Entry 7BMI (X-ray diffraction, 1.66 A resolution); this record covers chains A and B.

Chain A:
Name: Aspartyl/asparaginyl beta-hydroxylase
Source organism: Homo sapiens
Notes: EC 1.14.11.16
UniProtKB: Q12797 (ASPH_HUMAN); numbering as in UniProt (aligned over 330-758)
Sequence (429 residues; numbered 330 to 758; the number before each row is that of its first residue):
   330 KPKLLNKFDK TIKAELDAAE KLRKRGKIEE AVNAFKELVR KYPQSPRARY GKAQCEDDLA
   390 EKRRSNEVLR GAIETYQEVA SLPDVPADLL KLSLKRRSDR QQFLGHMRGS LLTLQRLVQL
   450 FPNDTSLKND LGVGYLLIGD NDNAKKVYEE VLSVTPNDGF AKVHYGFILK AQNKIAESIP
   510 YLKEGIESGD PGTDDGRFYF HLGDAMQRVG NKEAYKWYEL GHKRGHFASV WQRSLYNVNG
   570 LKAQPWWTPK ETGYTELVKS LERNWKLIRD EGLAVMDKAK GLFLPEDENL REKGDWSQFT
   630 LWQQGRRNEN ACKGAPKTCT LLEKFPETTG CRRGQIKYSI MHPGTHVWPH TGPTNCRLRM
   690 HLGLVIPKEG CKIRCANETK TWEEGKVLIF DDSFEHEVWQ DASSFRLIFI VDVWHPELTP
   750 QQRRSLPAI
Disulfides: C641-C648
Bound ions: Mn2+: H679, H725 (together with 3-fluoranylpyridine-2,4-dicarboxylic acid) (shared with D103(B) of chain B)
Ligand contacts: 3-fluoranylpyridine-2,4-dicarboxylic acid (U4B): W625, S668, M670, V676, H679, R688, H690, W711, F719, D721, H725, V727, R735, I737, I739
Swiss-Prot annotation at these positions:
  - binding site (2-oxoglutarate): W625, S668, R688 to H690, R735
  - binding site (Fe cation): H679, H725
  - glycosylation (N-linked (GlcNAc...) asparagine): N452, N706
  - natural variant: R735 (R735W: In FDLAB)
From the paper describing this entry:
  - binding site for 3-fluoranylpyridine-2,4-dicarboxylic acid: S668, R688, H690, R735, I737, I739

Chain B:
Name: Coagulation factor X
Notes: EC 3.4.21.6
UniProtKB: P00742 (FA10_HUMAN); residue numbers follow UniProt; this construct covers 86-124
Sequence (39 residues; each row starts with the number of its first residue):
    86 DGDQSETSPS QNQGKCKDGL GEYTCTSLEG FEGKNSELF
Disordered / not traced: 86-98, 117-124
Differences from the reference sequence: conflict S90 (Cys in P00742), S95 (Cys in P00742), S112 (Cys in P00742), S121 (Cys in P00742)
Disulfides: C101-C110
Bound ions: Mn2+: D103 (together with 3-fluoranylpyridine-2,4-dicarboxylic acid) (shared with H679(A), H725(A) of chain A)
Swiss-Prot annotation at these positions:
  - modified residue: D103 (3R: -3-hydroxyaspartate)
  - natural variant: E91 (E91K: In FA10D)

Interface between chain A and chain B:
Pairs across the interface (56; chain A residue first):
  A389(A) with F116(B)
  E390(A) with F116(B)
  R393(A) with F116(B)
  S394(A) with F116(B)
  N395(A) with E114(B), hydrogen bond (side chain-backbone); G115(B); F116(B), hydrogen bond (side chain-backbone)
  F432(A) with G115(B), hydrogen bond (backbone-backbone); F116(B), hydrophobic
  L433(A) with L113(B); E114(B); G115(B)
  G434(A) with L113(B)
  V462(A) with Y108(B)
  L465(A) with Y108(B), hydrophobic
  L466(A) with T109(B)
  H493(A) with Y108(B), hydrogen bond
  F496(A) with G106(B); E107(B); Y108(B), hydrophobic
  R526(A) with Y108(B), hydrogen bond (side chain-backbone)
  F529(A) with L105(B), hydrophobic
  H530(A) with L105(B), hydrogen bond (side chain-backbone)
  R562(A) with L105(B)
  Y565(A) with L105(B), hydrophobic; T109(B); C110(B), hydrogen bond (side chain-backbone); T111(B)
  D616(A) with K102(B), salt bridge
  E617(A) with K100(B); C101(B); K102(B), hydrogen bond (side chain-backbone); D103(B), hydrogen bond (side chain-backbone); G104(B), hydrogen bond (side chain-backbone)
  L619(A) with D103(B)
  W625(A) with D103(B)
  Q627(A) with D103(B), hydrogen bond
  Q632(A) with K100(B), hydrogen bond
  Q633(A) with K100(B)
  Q664(A) with K102(B); D103(B)
  K666(A) with D103(B), salt bridge
  H679(A) with D103(B), salt bridge
  T680(A) with D103(B); G104(B)
  G681(A) with D103(B); L105(B)
  P682(A) with C101(B); G104(B); L105(B), hydrophobic
  R686(A) with K102(B), hydrogen bond (side chain-backbone)
  R688(A) with D103(B), salt bridge
  A757(A) with C110(B); T111(B)
  I758(A) with C101(B); T111(B)
Other interface residues (no listed pair), chain A (41 interface residues in all): L398, S563, L564, R662, D721, P756

In short:
Chain A and chain B form an interface of 41 and 16 residues respectively, with 13 hydrogen bonds and 4 salt
bridges. Polar contacts include D616(A)-K102(B), K666(A)-D103(B) and H679(A)-D103(B). Chain A binds
3-fluoranylpyridine-2,4-dicarboxylic acid. The paper reports a binding site for
3-fluoranylpyridine-2,4-dicarboxylic acid at S668(A), R688(A) and H690(A) among others.
Here chain A is Aspartyl/asparaginyl beta-hydroxylase (Homo sapiens) and chain B is Coagulation factor X.
Entry 7BMI (Aspartyl/Asparaginyl beta-hydroxylase (AspH) oxygenase and TPR domains in complex with manganese,
3-fluoropyridine-2,4-dicarboxylic acid, and factor X ...) was determined by X-ray diffraction (same
publication as 7BMJ).
